8VD2 - chains A and D of the 5 polymer chains in the assembly; structure by X-ray diffraction, 2.90 A resolution.

== Chain A ==
Molecule: MHC class II HLA-DQ-alpha chain
Source organism: Homo sapiens
UniProtKB: Q30069 (Q30069_HUMAN); the construct lacks a stretch of the UniProt sequence, so the offset changes along the chain: -1 to 9 = UniProt 1-11; 10-182 = UniProt 13-185
Sequence (185 residues; row label = number of the first residue in the row; numbers below 1 keep their minus sign (Glu-1 is residue -1)):
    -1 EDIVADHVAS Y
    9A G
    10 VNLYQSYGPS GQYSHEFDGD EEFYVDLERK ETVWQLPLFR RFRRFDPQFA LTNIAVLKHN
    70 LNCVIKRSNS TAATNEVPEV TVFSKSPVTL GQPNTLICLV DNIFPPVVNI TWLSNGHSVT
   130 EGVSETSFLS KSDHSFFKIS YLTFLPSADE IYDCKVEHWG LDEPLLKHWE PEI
Disordered / not traced: -1 to 0, 181-182
Disulfide bonds: Cys107-Cys163
Glycans and other covalent adducts: N-acetylglucosamine (NAG) linked to Asn118
Construct notes: engineered mutation Cys72 (Ile75 in Q30069)

== Chain D ==
Molecule: T-CELL-RECEPTOR, TCR ET650-4 alpha
Source organism: Homo sapiens
Sequence (206 residues; each row starts with the number of its first residue; note: 16 numbers in that range are skipped by the numbering (no residue carries them; nothing is unmodelled there)):
     2 MKTTQ
     8 PPSMDCAEGR AANLPCNHST ISG
    36 NEYVYWYRQI HSQGPQYIIH GLK
    64 NNETN
    74 EMASLIITED RKSSTLILPH ATLRDTAVYY CIVRVAIEGS QGNLIFGKGT KLSVKPNIQN
   134 PDPAVYQLRD SKSSDKSVCL FTDFDSQTNV SQSKDSDVYI TDKCVLDMRS MDFKSNSAVA
   194 WSNKSDFACA NAFNNSIIPE DTFFPSPESS
Disordered / not traced: 147, 213-223
Disulfide bonds: Cys23-Cys104, Cys152-Cys202

== How chain A and chain D interact ==
Contacting residue pairs (7):
  Arg53(A) with Glu111(D), salt bridge
  Phe54(A) with Glu111(D)
  Asp55(A) with Ile110(D); Glu111(D); Gly112(D), hydrogen bond (side chain-backbone); Gln114(D)
  Phe58(A) with Gln114(D)
Other interface residues (no listed pair), chain A (5 interface residues in all): Pro56
Other interface residues (no listed pair), chain D (5 interface residues in all): Ser113

== Summary ==
The chain A/chain D interface involves 5 residues from each chain; the contacts include 1 hydrogen bond and 1
salt bridge. Polar pairs include Arg53(A)-Glu111(D) and Asp55(A)-Gly112(D). Covalently linked
N-acetylglucosamine: at Asn118(A).
Chain A is MHC class II HLA-DQ-alpha chain and chain D is T-CELL-RECEPTOR, TCR ET650-4 alpha, both from Homo
sapiens; the structure, Human TCR ET650-4 in complex with DQ8-InsC8-15-IAPP1, was determined by X-ray
diffraction, deposited together with 8VCX, 8VCY, 8VD0, 8VDD and 8VDU.
